PDB entry 4EMZ | X-ray diffraction, 2.90 A resolution | chains C and D of the 3 polymer chains in the assembly

Chain C:
Protein: Protein Nef
From: Human immunodeficiency virus 1
UniProtKB: Q90VU7 (Q90VU7_9HIV1); numbering as in UniProt (aligned over 1-206)
Chain sequence (206 residues; numbered 1 to 206; the number before each row is that of its first residue):
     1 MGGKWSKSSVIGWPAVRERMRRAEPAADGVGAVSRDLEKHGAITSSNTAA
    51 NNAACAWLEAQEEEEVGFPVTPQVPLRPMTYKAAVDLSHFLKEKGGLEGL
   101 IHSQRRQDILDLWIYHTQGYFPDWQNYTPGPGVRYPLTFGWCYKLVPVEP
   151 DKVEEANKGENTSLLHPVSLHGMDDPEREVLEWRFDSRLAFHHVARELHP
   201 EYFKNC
Disordered / not traced: 1-6, 24-54, 153-177, 205-206
Modified positions: Mse1, Mse173 (selenomethionine); Mse20, Mse79 (selenomethionine; parent Met)
What the authors report for this chain:
  - mutagenesis - D123G: abolished localization to MHC-I (citing earlier work)
  - mutagenesis - W13A, Y202A/F203A, Y202A: abolished binding to AP-1 complex subunit mu-1
  - mutagenesis - Y202A/F203A: abolished localization to cell surface MHC-I
  - mutagenesis - W13A, M20A, Y202A, F203A: decreased binding to AP-1 complex subunit mu-1
  - mutagenesis - W13A, M20A: abolished localization to MHC-I

Chain D:
Protein: MHC-I
From: Homo sapiens
Notes: fragment: cytoplasmic domain
Chain sequence (28 residues; numbered 314 to 341; the number before each row is that of its first residue):
   314 DRKGGSYSQAAGSDSAQGSDVSLTACKV
Disordered / not traced: 333-341
What the authors report for this chain:
  - mutagenesis - D327A: abolished localization to MHC-I (citing earlier work)

Interface between chain C and chain D:
Residue-residue contacts - 18 pairs, chain C then chain D:
  Pro72(C) with Ser319(D)
  Gln73(C) with Ser319(D); Tyr320(D); Ser321(D)
  Val74(C) with Ser321(D)
  Pro75(C) with Gln322(D)
  Arg77(C) with Ala324(D)
  Pro78(C) with Ala324(D); Ser326(D); Asp327(D); Ala329(D)
  Mse79(C) with Ser328(D); Ala329(D), hydrogen bond (backbone-backbone)
  Thr80(C) with Ser328(D)
  Leu137(C) with Ala329(D)
  Thr138(C) with Ala329(D)
  Tyr202(C) with Gln330(D), hydrogen bond (backbone-side chain)
  Phe203(C) with Gln330(D)
Interface residues without a listed pair, chain C (16 interface residues in all): Leu76, Asp123, Phe139, Lys204

Summary:
16 residues of chain C and 10 residues of chain D are in contact, with 2 hydrogen bonds. Polar contacts
include Tyr202(C)-Gln330(D) and Mse79(C)-Ala329(D). From the paper: W13A, M20A and Y202A of chain C, among
others, reduce binding to AP-1 complex subunit mu-1; D123G, W13A and M20A of chain C abolish localization to
MHC-I.
Chain C is Protein Nef (Human immunodeficiency virus 1) and chain D is MHC-I (Homo sapiens); the structure,
HIV-1 Nef in complex with MHC-I cytoplasmic domain and Mu1 adaptin subunit of AP1 adaptor (second ..., was
determined by X-ray diffraction (same publication as 4EN2).
